6ZTI - chains B and D of the 4 polymer chains in the assembly; structure by X-ray diffraction, 1.81 A resolution.

== Chain B (and D) ==
Protein: PlaB phospholipase
From: Legionella pneumophila
Notes: chain D of this document is another copy of the same molecule, construct and numbering; everything in this record applies to it too
UniProt: A0A378K488 (A0A378K488_LEGPN); residues 1-474 here = UniProt positions 1-474
Chain sequence (489 residues; each row starts with the number of its first residue; numbers below 1 keep their minus sign (Met-14 is residue -14)):
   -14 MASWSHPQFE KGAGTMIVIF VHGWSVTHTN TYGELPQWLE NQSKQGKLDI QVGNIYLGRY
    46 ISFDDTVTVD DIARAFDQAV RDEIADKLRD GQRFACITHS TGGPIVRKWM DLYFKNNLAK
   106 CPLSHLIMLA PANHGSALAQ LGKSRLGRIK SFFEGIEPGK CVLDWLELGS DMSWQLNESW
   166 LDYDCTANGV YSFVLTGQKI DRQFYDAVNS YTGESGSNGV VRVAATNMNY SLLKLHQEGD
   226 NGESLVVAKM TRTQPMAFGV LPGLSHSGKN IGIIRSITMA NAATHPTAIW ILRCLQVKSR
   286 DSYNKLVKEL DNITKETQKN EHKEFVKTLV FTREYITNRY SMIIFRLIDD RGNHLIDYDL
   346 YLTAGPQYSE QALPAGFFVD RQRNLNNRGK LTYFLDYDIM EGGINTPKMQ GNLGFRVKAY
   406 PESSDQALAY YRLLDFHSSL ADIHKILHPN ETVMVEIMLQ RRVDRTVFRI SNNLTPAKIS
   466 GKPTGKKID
Unresolved in the structure: -14 to -1, 133-141
Sequence notes: initiating methionine (-14); expression tag (-13 to 0); conflict Asn203 (Asp in A0A378K488)
Small-molecule neighbours:
  - thionicotinamide-adenine-dinucleotide (SND), molecule 1: Gln125, Leu126, Arg130, Val193, Asn194, Ser195, Tyr196, Asp365, Arg366, Gln367
  - thionicotinamide-adenine-dinucleotide (SND), molecule 2: Ile185, Arg187, Tyr190, Ala192, Val193, Asn194, Ser195, Arg318, Tyr320
  - thionicotinamide-adenine-dinucleotide (SND), molecule 3: Tyr343, Asp344, Leu345, Arg366, Arg368, Leu376, Tyr378
  - thionicotinamide-adenine-dinucleotide (SND), molecule 4: Leu345, Tyr346, Leu347, Glu355, Gln356, Ala357, Leu358, Pro359, Ala360, Gly361, Phe362, Phe363, Arg366, Tyr378
Reported in the primary citation:
  - binding site for thionicotinamide-adenine-dinucleotide: Arg130, Tyr190, Tyr196, Arg318, Arg366, Tyr378
  - mutagenesis - S129A: decreased catalytic activity on PC
  - mutagenesis - S129A: decreased catalytic activity on PG
  - mutagenesis - S129A/R130A/R133A: abolished catalytic activity
  - mutagenesis - F310D/F316D/Y320D: decreased catalytic activity
  - mutagenesis - F310D/F316D/Y320D: decreased localization

== Chain B / chain D interface ==
Contacting residue pairs - 33 pairs, chain B then chain D:
  Tyr190(B) - Gln356(D)  hydrogen bond (backbone-side chain)
  Ala192(B) - Glu355(D)
  Val193(B) - Asp344(D)
  Val193(B) - Leu345(D)
  Val193(B) - Tyr346(D)  hydrophobic
  Val193(B) - Arg366(D)  hydrogen bond (backbone-side chain)
  Leu314(B) - Lys393(D)
  Val315(B) - Pro351(D)
  Val315(B) - Lys393(D)
  Val315(B) - Met394(D)  hydrophobic
  Phe316(B) - Gln356(D)
  Phe316(B) - Ala357(D)  hydrophobic
  Arg318(B) - Gln356(D)  hydrogen bond (side chain-backbone)
  Arg318(B) - Ala357(D)
  Arg318(B) - Leu358(D)  hydrogen bond (side chain-backbone)
  Arg318(B) - Ala360(D)
  Asp344(B) - Val193(D)
  Leu345(B) - Val193(D)
  Tyr346(B) - Val193(D)  hydrophobic
  Pro351(B) - Val315(D)
  Glu355(B) - Ala192(D)
  Gln356(B) - Tyr190(D)  hydrogen bond (side chain-backbone)
  Gln356(B) - Phe316(D)
  Gln356(B) - Arg318(D)  hydrogen bond (backbone-side chain)
  Ala357(B) - Phe316(D)  hydrophobic
  Ala357(B) - Arg318(D)
  Leu358(B) - Arg318(D)  hydrogen bond (backbone-side chain)
  Pro359(B) - Arg318(D)
  Ala360(B) - Arg318(D)
  Arg366(B) - Val193(D)  hydrogen bond (side chain-backbone)
  Lys393(B) - Leu314(D)
  Lys393(B) - Val315(D)
  Met394(B) - Val315(D)  hydrophobic
Interface residues without a listed pair, chain B (24 interface residues in all): Ser129, Arg130, Asp191, Asn194
Interface residues without a listed pair, chain D (22 interface residues in all): Asp191, Asp342, Pro359

== Summary ==
Chain B and chain D form an interface of 24 and 22 residues respectively, with 8 hydrogen bonds. Among the
polar pairs are Tyr190(B)-Gln356(D), Val193(B)-Arg366(D) and Arg318(B)-Gln356(D). The paper reports a binding
site for thionicotinamide-adenine-dinucleotide at Arg130(B), Tyr190(B) and Tyr196(B) among others; S129A of
chain B reduces catalytic activity on PC; 3 substitutions were tested in all.
Chain B and chain D are both PlaB phospholipase (Legionella pneumophila); the structure, Phospholipase PlaB
from Legionella pneumophila in complex with thio-NAD, was determined by X-ray diffraction, deposited together
with 6ZTH.
